8X7Z - chains A and B; structure by X-ray diffraction, 2.10 A resolution.

Chain A:
Protein: HR1
UniProtKB: A0A8E6CMP0 (A0A8E6CMP0_9ALPC); residue numbers follow UniProt; this construct covers 1059-1142
Sequence (84 residues; row label = number of the first residue in the row):
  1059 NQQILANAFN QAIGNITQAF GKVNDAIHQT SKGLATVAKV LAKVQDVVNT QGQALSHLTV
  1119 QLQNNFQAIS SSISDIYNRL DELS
Unresolved in the structure: 1142

Chain B:
Protein: HR2
UniProtKB: D2WXL7 (D2WXL7_9ALPC); residues 1326-1376 here correspond to UniProt positions 1335-1385 (UniProt number = residue number + 9)
Sequence (53 residues; numbered 1324 to 1376; the number before each row is that of its first residue):
  1324 GGVPELTLDI FNATYLNLTG EIDDLEFRSE KLHNTTVELA ILIDNINNTL VNL
Sequence notes: expression tag (1324-1325)

Interface between chain A and chain B:
Contacting residue pairs (62):
  Gln-1060(A) / Leu-1376(B)
  Ala-1064(A) / Leu-1376(B)  hydrophobic
  Phe-1067(A) / Thr-1372(B)
  Asn-1068(A) / Leu-1373(B)
  Asn-1068(A) / Val-1374(B)  hydrogen bond (side chain-backbone)
  Ile-1071(A) / Ile-1369(B)
  Ile-1071(A) / Leu-1373(B)  hydrophobic
  Thr-1075(A) / Ile-1366(B)
  Thr-1075(A) / Ile-1369(B)
  Thr-1075(A) / Asn-1370(B)
  Phe-1078(A) / Ile-1366(B)  hydrophobic
  Gly-1079(A) / Ile-1366(B)
  Asn-1082(A) / Thr-1359(B)  hydrogen bond (side chain-backbone)
  Asn-1082(A) / Leu-1362(B)
  Asn-1082(A) / Ala-1363(B)
  Ile-1085(A) / Leu-1355(B)
  Ile-1085(A) / Thr-1359(B)
  Ile-1085(A) / Leu-1362(B)  hydrophobic
  His-1086(A) / Thr-1359(B)
  Thr-1088(A) / Leu-1355(B)
  Ser-1089(A) / Ser-1352(B)  hydrogen bond (side chain-backbone)
  Ser-1089(A) / Leu-1355(B)
  Ser-1089(A) / His-1356(B)
  Leu-1092(A) / Arg-1351(B)
  Leu-1092(A) / Ser-1352(B)
  Leu-1092(A) / Leu-1355(B)  hydrophobic
  Ala-1093(A) / Ser-1352(B)
  Val-1095(A) / Leu-1348(B)  hydrophobic
  Ala-1096(A) / Ile-1345(B)
  Leu-1099(A) / Ile-1345(B)  hydrophobic
  Leu-1099(A) / Leu-1348(B)  hydrophobic
  Ala-1100(A) / Ile-1345(B)
  Gln-1103(A) / Leu-1339(B)
  Gln-1103(A) / Asn-1340(B)
  Gln-1103(A) / Leu-1341(B)  hydrogen bond (side chain-backbone)
  Gln-1103(A) / Thr-1342(B)
  Val-1106(A) / Leu-1339(B)  hydrophobic
  Asn-1107(A) / Tyr-1338(B)
  Asn-1107(A) / Leu-1339(B)  hydrogen bond (side chain-backbone)
  Gly-1110(A) / Phe-1334(B)
  Gly-1110(A) / Ala-1336(B)
  Gln-1111(A) / Tyr-1338(B)
  Leu-1113(A) / Phe-1334(B)  hydrophobic
  Ser-1114(A) / Phe-1334(B)  hydrogen bond (side chain-backbone)
  Thr-1117(A) / Leu-1331(B)
  Thr-1117(A) / Asp-1332(B)
  Thr-1117(A) / Ile-1333(B)
  Thr-1117(A) / Phe-1334(B)  hydrogen bond (side chain-backbone)
  Val-1118(A) / Ile-1333(B)  hydrophobic
  Leu-1120(A) / Leu-1331(B)  hydrophobic
  Gln-1121(A) / Leu-1331(B)
  Gln-1121(A) / Ile-1333(B)
  Phe-1124(A) / Leu-1329(B)
  Phe-1124(A) / Leu-1331(B)  hydrophobic
  Ser-1128(A) / Val-1326(B)
  Ser-1128(A) / Pro-1327(B)
  Ser-1128(A) / Leu-1329(B)
  Ile-1131(A) / Val-1326(B)  hydrophobic
  Ile-1131(A) / Pro-1327(B)
  Ser-1132(A) / Val-1326(B)
  Tyr-1135(A) / Gly-1324(B)  hydrogen bond (side chain-backbone)
  Tyr-1135(A) / Gly-1325(B)
Interface residues without a listed pair, chain A (37 interface residues in all): Ile-1074, Ile-1127
Interface residues without a listed pair, chain B (35 interface residues in all): Asn-1335, Glu-1349, Glu-1353, Thr-1358
From the paper, about this interface:
  - interface residues, chain A: Lys-1101(A)
  - interface residues, chain B: Val-1326(B), Leu-1331(B), Phe-1334(B), Leu-1339(B), Leu-1341(B), Leu-1348(B), Thr-1372(B)

In short:
Chain A and chain B form an interface of 37 and 35 residues respectively, with 8 hydrogen bonds. Among the
polar pairs are Asn-1068(A)/Val-1374(B), Asn-1082(A)/Thr-1359(B) and Ser-1089(A)/Ser-1352(B). From the paper:
interface residues Lys-1101(A) and Val-1326(B) among others.
Chain A is HR1 and chain B is HR2; the structure, Crystal structure of CCoV-HuPn-2018 fusion core, was
determined by X-ray diffraction, deposited together with 8X7X.
